Entry 1YUJ (solution NMR); this record covers chains C and A of the 3 polymer chains in the assembly.

# Chain C
Molecule: 11-nt DNA strand
Sequence (11 nucleotides; row label = number of the first residue in the row):
   112 GTACTCTCGGC

# Chain A
Protein: Gaga-factor
Source organism: Drosophila melanogaster
Notes: fragment: dna binding domain, residues 310 - 372
Reference sequence: Q08605 (GAGA_DROME); residues 10-63 here correspond to UniProt positions 319-372 (UniProt number = residue number + 309)
Sequence (54 residues; numbered 10 to 63; the number before each row is that of its first residue):
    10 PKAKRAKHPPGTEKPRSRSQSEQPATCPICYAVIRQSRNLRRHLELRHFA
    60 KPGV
Bound ions: Zn2+: Cys-36, Cys-39, His-52, His-57
Swiss-Prot annotation at these positions:
  - zinc finger: Ala-34 to His-57 (C2H2-type)

# Interface between chain C and chain A
Residue-residue contacts (12):
  DA114(C) / Ser-30(A)  phosphate contact
  DC115(C) / Arg-27(A)  base contact
  DC115(C) / Glu-31(A)  phosphate contact
  DT116(C) / Arg-47(A)  base contact
  DT116(C) / Arg-50(A)  phosphate contact
  DC117(C) / Arg-14(A)  base contact
  DC117(C) / Arg-47(A)  base contact
  DT118(C) / Arg-14(A)  sugar contact
  DT118(C) / Lys-16(A)  base contact
  DC119(C) / Lys-13(A)  phosphate contact
  DC119(C) / Arg-14(A)  sugar contact
  DC119(C) / Lys-16(A)  base contact
Also at the interface, not in a pair above, chain A (10 interface residues in all): Ser-26, Arg-51

# Overview
6 residues of chain C face 10 of chain A across their interface. The Zn2+ site is built by Cys-36(A),
Cys-39(A), His-52(A) and His-57(A).
Here chain C is an 11-nt DNA strand and chain A is Gaga-factor (Drosophila melanogaster). Entry 1YUJ (Solution
NMR structure of the gaga factor/DNA complex, 50 structures) was determined by solution NMR (same publication
as 1YUI).
